7UAB - chains E and H of the 4 polymer chains in the assembly; structure by electron microscopy, 3.70 A resolution.

Chain E (and H):
Name: Meprin A subunit alpha
Source organism: Homo sapiens
Notes: EC 3.4.24.18; chain H of this document is another copy of the same molecule, construct and numbering; everything in this record applies to it too
UniProt: Q16819 (MEP1A_HUMAN); residues 22-600 here = UniProt positions 22-600
Chain sequence (587 residues; each row starts with the number of its first residue):
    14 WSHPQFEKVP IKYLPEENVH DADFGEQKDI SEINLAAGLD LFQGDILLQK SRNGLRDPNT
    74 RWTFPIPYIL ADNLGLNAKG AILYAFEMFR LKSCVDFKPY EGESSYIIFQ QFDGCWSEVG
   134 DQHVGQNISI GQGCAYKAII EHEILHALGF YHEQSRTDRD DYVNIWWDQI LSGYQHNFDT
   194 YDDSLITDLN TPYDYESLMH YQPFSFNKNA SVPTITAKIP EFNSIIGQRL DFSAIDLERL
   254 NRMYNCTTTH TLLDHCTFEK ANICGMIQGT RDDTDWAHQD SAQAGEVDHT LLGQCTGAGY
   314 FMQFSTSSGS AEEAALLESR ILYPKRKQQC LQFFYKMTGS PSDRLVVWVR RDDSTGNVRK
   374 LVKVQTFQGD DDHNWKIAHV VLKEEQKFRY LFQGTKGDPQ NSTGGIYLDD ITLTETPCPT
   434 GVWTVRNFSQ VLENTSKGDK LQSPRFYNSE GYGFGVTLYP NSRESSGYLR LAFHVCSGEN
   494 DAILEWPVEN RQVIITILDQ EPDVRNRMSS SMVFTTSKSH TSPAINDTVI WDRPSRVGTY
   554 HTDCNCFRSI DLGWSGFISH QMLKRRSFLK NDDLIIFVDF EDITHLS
Not modelled in the structure: 14-36, 63-71, 195-199, 536-541 (chain H: 14-36, 63-71, 195-199, 296-297, 536-541)
Differences from the reference sequence: expression tag (14-21)
Cystine bridges: Cys-107/Cys-259, Cys-128/Cys-147, Cys-269/Cys-277, Cys-343/Cys-431, Cys-557/Cys-559
Glycans and other covalent adducts: N-acetylglucosamine (NAG) linked to Asn-140, Asn-222, Asn-258, Asn-440; glycan linked to Asn-414
Ion coordination: Zn2+: Asp-58, His-155, His-159, His-165; Ca2+ site 1: Thr-270, Glu-272, Thr-303, Tyr-313, Asp-422; Ca2+ site 2: Gly-282, Asp-285, Thr-287, Asp-288
From the paper describing this entry:
  - mutagenesis - C308A: unchanged catalytic activity on large substrates

Interface between chain E and chain H:
Contacting residue pairs (37):
  Asp-174(E) / Ile-280(H)
  Asp-174(E) / Arg-402(H)  salt bridge
  Tyr-175(E) / Gly-278(H)  hydrogen bond (side chain-backbone)
  Tyr-175(E) / Ile-280(H)  hydrophobic
  Tyr-175(E) / Arg-333(H)
  Asn-203(E) / Leu-266(H)  hydrogen bond (side chain-backbone)
  Asn-203(E) / Arg-333(H)  hydrogen bond (backbone-side chain)
  Pro-205(E) / Cys-277(H)
  Pro-205(E) / Arg-333(H)
  Ile-232(E) / Ile-276(H)  hydrophobic
  Phe-235(E) / Ala-274(H)
  Phe-235(E) / Asn-275(H)
  Asn-254(E) / Thr-260(H)
  Arg-255(E) / Thr-260(H)
  Arg-255(E) / Thr-261(H)
  Asn-258(E) / Asn-258(H)
  Cys-259(E) / Thr-260(H)
  Thr-260(E) / Asn-254(H)
  Thr-260(E) / Arg-255(H)
  Thr-260(E) / Asn-258(H)
  Thr-260(E) / Cys-259(H)
  Thr-261(E) / Arg-255(H)
  Ala-274(E) / Phe-235(H)
  Asn-275(E) / Tyr-206(H)
  Asn-275(E) / Phe-235(H)
  Cys-277(E) / Pro-205(H)
  Gly-278(E) / Tyr-175(H)  hydrogen bond (backbone-side chain)
  Ile-280(E) / Tyr-175(H)  hydrophobic
  Gln-307(E) / Cys-308(H)
  Gln-307(E) / Thr-309(H)  hydrogen bond (backbone-backbone)
  Cys-308(E) / Gln-307(H)
  Cys-308(E) / Cys-308(H)  hydrogen bond
  Thr-309(E) / Gln-307(H)  hydrogen bond (side chain-backbone)
  Arg-333(E) / Tyr-175(H)
  Arg-333(E) / Asn-203(H)  hydrogen bond
  Ile-334(E) / Asp-171(H)
  Tyr-336(E) / Asp-201(H)  hydrogen bond
Interface residues without a listed pair, chain E (32 interface residues in all): Asp-201, Thr-204, Tyr-208, Ile-248, Glu-251, Leu-266, Ile-276, Met-279, Arg-402
Interface residues without a listed pair, chain H (34 interface residues in all): Asp-174, Thr-204, Tyr-208, Ile-232, Ile-248, Leu-265, Met-279, Leu-335, Tyr-336

In short:
32 residues of chain E and 34 residues of chain H are in contact, with 9 hydrogen bonds and 1 salt bridge.
Polar contacts include Asp-174(E)/Arg-402(H), Tyr-175(E)/Gly-278(H) and Asn-203(E)/Leu-266(H). Covalently
linked N-acetylglucosamine: at Asn-140(E), Asn-222(E), Asn-258(E) and Asn-440(E). From the paper: C308A of
chain E leaves catalytic activity on large substrates unchanged.
Both chains are Meprin A subunit alpha (Homo sapiens). Entry 7UAB (Human pro-meprin alpha (zymogen state)) was
determined by electron microscopy, deposited together with 7UAC, 7UAE, 7UAF and 7UAI.
